Entry 1GHL (X-ray diffraction, 2.10 A resolution); this record covers chain A.

[Chain A]
Protein: Pheasant egg white lysozyme
From: Phasianus colchicus
Notes: EC 3.2.1.17
Reference sequence: P00702 (LYSC_PHACO); residues 0-129 here correspond to UniProt positions 18-147 (UniProt number = residue number + 18)
Chain sequence (130 residues; numbered 0 to 129; the number before each row is that of its first residue; numbering starts at 0):
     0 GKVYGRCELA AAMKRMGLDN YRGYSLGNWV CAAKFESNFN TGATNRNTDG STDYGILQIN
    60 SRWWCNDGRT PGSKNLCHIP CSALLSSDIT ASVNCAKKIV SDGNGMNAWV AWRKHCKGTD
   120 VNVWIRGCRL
Cystine bridges: Cys6-Cys127, Cys30-Cys115, Cys64-Cys80, Cys76-Cys94

[Summary]
Chain A is Pheasant egg white lysozyme (Phasianus colchicus); the structure, The three-dimensional structure
of pheasant and guinea-fowl egg lysozymes, was determined by X-ray diffraction together with 1HHL from the
same study.
